7FJD - chains a and e of the 8 polymer chains in the assembly; structure by electron microscopy, 3.20 A resolution.

== Chain a ==
Name: T-cell surface glycoprotein CD3 zeta chain
Organism: Homo sapiens
UniProtKB: P20963 (CD3Z_HUMAN); numbering as in UniProt (aligned over 1-164)
Chain sequence (165 residues; row label = number of the first residue in the row):
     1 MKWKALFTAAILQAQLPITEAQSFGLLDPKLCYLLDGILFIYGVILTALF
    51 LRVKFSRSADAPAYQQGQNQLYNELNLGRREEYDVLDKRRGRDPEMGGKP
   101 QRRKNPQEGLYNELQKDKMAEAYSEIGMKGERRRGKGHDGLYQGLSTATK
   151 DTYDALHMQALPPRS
Disordered / not traced: 1-21, 55-165
Differences from the reference sequence: expression tag (165)
UniProt features mapped onto this chain:
  - modified residue: S58 (Phosphoserine), Y64 (Phosphotyrosine), Y72 (Phosphotyrosine), Y83 (Phosphotyrosine), Y111 (Phosphotyrosine), Y123 (Phosphotyrosine), Y142 (Phosphotyrosine), Y153 (Phosphotyrosine)
  - mutagenesis: D36 (D36E/L/V: Decreases cell surface expression of IgG Fc receptor complex)

== Chain e ==
Name: T-cell surface glycoprotein CD3 epsilon chain
Organism: Homo sapiens
UniProtKB: P07766 (CD3E_HUMAN); numbering as in UniProt (aligned over 1-207)
Chain sequence (207 residues; each row starts with the number of its first residue):
     1 MQSGTHWRVLGLCLLSVGVWGQDGNEEMGGITQTPYKVSISGTTVILTCP
    51 QYPGSEILWQHNDKNIGGDEDDKNIGSDEDHLSLKEFSELEQSGYYVCYP
   101 RGSKPEDANFYLYLRARVCENCMEMDVMSVATIVIVDICITGGLLLLVYY
   151 WSKNRKAKAKPVTRGAGAGGRQRGQNKERPPPVPNPDYEPIRKGQRDLYS
   201 GLNQRRI
Disordered / not traced: 1-32, 156-207
Disulfides: C49-C98

== Chain a / chain e interface ==
Residue-residue contacts - 4 pairs, chain a then chain e:
  G25(a) - V127(e)
  L26(a) - D126(e)
  D28(a) - V127(e)
  I38(a) - I138(e)  hydrophobic
Also at the interface, not in a pair above, chain a (5 interface residues in all): L34
Also at the interface, not in a pair above, chain e (6 interface residues in all): M125, V134, I135

== Overview ==
The interface between chain a and chain e involves 5 residues on one side and 6 on the other. Curated
annotation (UniProt) lists one mutagenesis site on chain a.
Here chain a is T-cell surface glycoprotein CD3 zeta chain and chain e is T-cell surface glycoprotein CD3
epsilon chain, both from Homo sapiens. Entry 7FJD (Cryo-EM structure of a membrane protein(WT)) was determined
by electron microscopy together with 7FJE and 7FJF from the same study.
